8DZS - chains C and E of the 5 polymer chains in the assembly; structure by electron microscopy, 2.65 A resolution.

[Chain C]
Protein: Guanine nucleotide-binding protein G(I)/G(S)/G(T) subunit beta-1
Organism: Homo sapiens
UniProt: P62873 (GBB1_HUMAN); residue numbers follow UniProt; this construct covers 2-340
Sequence (339 residues; row label = number of the first residue in the row):
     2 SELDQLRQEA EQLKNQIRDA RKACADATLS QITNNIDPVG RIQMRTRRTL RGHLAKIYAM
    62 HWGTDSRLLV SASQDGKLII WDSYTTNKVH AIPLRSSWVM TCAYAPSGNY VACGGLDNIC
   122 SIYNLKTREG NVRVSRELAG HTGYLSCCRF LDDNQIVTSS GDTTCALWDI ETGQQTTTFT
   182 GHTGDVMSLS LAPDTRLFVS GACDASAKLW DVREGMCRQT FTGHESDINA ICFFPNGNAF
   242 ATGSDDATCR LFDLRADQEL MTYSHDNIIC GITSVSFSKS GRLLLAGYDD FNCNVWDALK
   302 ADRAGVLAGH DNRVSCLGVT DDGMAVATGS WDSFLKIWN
Unresolved in the structure: 2
UniProt features mapped onto this chain:
  - modified residue: Ser2 (N-acetylserine), His266 (Phosphohistidine)
  - natural variant: Leu30 (L30F: In MRD42; uncertain significance), Arg52 (R52G: In MRD42), Gly64 (G64V: In MRD42), Asp76 (D76E: In MRD42; D76G: In MRD42), Gly77 (G77S: In MRD42), Lys78 (K78R: In MRD42), Ile80 (I80N: In MRD42; I80T: In MRD42), His91 (H91R: In MRD42; uncertain significance), Ala92 (A92T: In MRD42), Pro94 (P94S: In MRD42), Leu95 (L95P: In MRD42), Arg96 (R96L: In MRD42), 5 further natural variant entries in UniProt

[Chain E]
Protein: ScFv16 protein
Organism: Mus musculus
Notes: antibody fragment or engineered binder
Sequence (251 residues; row label = number of the first residue in the row; note: 3 numbers in that range are skipped by the numbering (no residue carries them; nothing is unmodelled there); a row labelled like 120A-120O holds insertion residues (120A, then the next letters in order)):
     1 DVQLVESGGG LVQPGGSRKL SCSASGFAFS SFGMHWVRQA PEKGLEWVAY ISSGSGTIYY
    61 ADTVKGRFTI SRDDPKNTLF LQMTSLRSED TAMYYCVRSI YYYGSSPFDF WGQGTTLTVS
120A-120O SGGGGSGGGGSGGGG
   124 SDIVMTQATS SVPVTPGESV SISCRSSKSL LHSNGNTYLY WFLQRPGQSP QLLIYRMSNL
   184 ASGVPDRFSG SGSGTAFTLT ISRLEAEDVG VYYCMQHLEY PLTFGAGTKL ELKAAA
Unresolved in the structure: 1, 120A-120O, 138, 236-239
Cystine bridges: Cys147-Cys217

[How chain C and chain E interact]
Contacting residue pairs (9):
  Asp66(C) - Tyr103(E)
  Arg68(C) - Tyr103(E)
  Leu69(C) - Tyr103(E)  hydrophobic
  Val90(C) - Tyr102(E)  hydrophobic
  Arg129(C) - Arg98(E)
  Glu130(C) - Gly26(E)
  Glu130(C) - Phe27(E)
  Glu130(C) - Ala28(E)  hydrogen bond (backbone-backbone)
  Gly131(C) - Phe32(E)
Interface residues without a listed pair, chain C (10 interface residues in all): Asp83, His91, Asn132
Interface residues without a listed pair, chain E (10 interface residues in all): Val2, Ile100, Phe110

[Overview]
The chain C/chain E interface involves 10 residues from each chain, with 1 hydrogen bond. The hydrogen-bonded
pair Glu130(C)-Ala28(E) is a backbone contact.
Here chain C is Guanine nucleotide-binding protein G(I)/G(S)/G(T) subunit beta-1 (Homo sapiens) and chain E is
ScFv16 protein (Mus musculus). Entry 8DZS (GR89,696 bound Kappa Opioid Receptor in complex with Gz) was
determined by electron microscopy together with 8DZP, 8DZQ and 8DZR from the same study.
